6YGI - chains A and B of the 6 polymer chains in the assembly; structure by electron microscopy, 3.00 A resolution.

[Chain A (and B)]
Name: Capsid protein
Source organism: Hepatitis B virus duck/DHBV-16
Notes: chain B of this document is another copy of the same molecule, construct and numbering; everything in this record applies to it too
UniProt: P0C6J7 (CAPSD_DHBV1); numbering as in UniProt; present here: 1-77, 123-262
Sequence (222 residues; each row starts with the number of its first residue; note: 40 numbers in that range are skipped by the numbering (no residue carries them; nothing is unmodelled there)):
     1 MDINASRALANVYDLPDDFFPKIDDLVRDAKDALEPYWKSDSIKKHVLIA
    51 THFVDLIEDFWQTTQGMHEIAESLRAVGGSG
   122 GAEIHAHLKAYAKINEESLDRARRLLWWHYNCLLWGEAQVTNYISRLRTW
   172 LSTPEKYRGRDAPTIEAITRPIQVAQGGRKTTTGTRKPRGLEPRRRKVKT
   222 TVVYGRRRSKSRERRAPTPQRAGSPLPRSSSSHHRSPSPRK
Not modelled in the structure: 189-262 (chain B: 1-2, 194-262)
Differences from the reference sequence: linker (78-81, 122); engineered mutation Glu124 (Arg in P0C6J7)
UniProt features mapped onto this chain:
  - region: His254 to Pro260 (RNA binding)
  - motif: Arg215 to Arg233 (Bipartite nuclear localization signal)
  - modified residue (Phosphoserine): Ser232, Ser245

[Chain A / chain B interface]
Pairs across the interface (29; chain A residue first):
  Lys45(A) - Leu48(B)
  Leu48(A) - Leu48(B)  hydrophobic
  Ile49(A) - Leu48(B)  hydrophobic
  Ile49(A) - His52(B)
  His52(A) - His52(B)  hydrogen bond (side chain-backbone)
  His52(A) - Leu56(B)
  Leu56(A) - Phe60(B)  hydrophobic
  Asp59(A) - Ile135(B)
  Asp59(A) - Asn136(B)
  Asp59(A) - Ser139(B)
  Phe60(A) - Asn136(B)
  Phe60(A) - Ser139(B)
  Thr63(A) - Asn136(B)
  Gly66(A) - Tyr132(B)
  Met67(A) - Met67(B)  hydrophobic
  Ile70(A) - Ile125(B)  hydrophobic
  Ile70(A) - His128(B)
  Ser80(A) - Gly79(B)
  Ser80(A) - Ser80(B)
  Gly81(A) - Ser80(B)
  Ile125(A) - Ile70(B)  hydrophobic
  Ile125(A) - Leu74(B)  hydrophobic
  Leu129(A) - Ile70(B)  hydrophobic
  Tyr132(A) - Thr63(B)
  Tyr132(A) - Gly66(B)
  Asn136(A) - Phe60(B)
  Asn136(A) - Thr63(B)  hydrogen bond
  Ser139(A) - Asp59(B)
  Ser139(A) - Phe60(B)
Also at the interface, not in a pair above, chain A (23 interface residues in all): Ile43, Phe53, Asp55, Leu74, Ile135
Also at the interface, not in a pair above, chain B (25 interface residues in all): Ile43, Lys45, Ile49, Phe53, Gly81, Leu129, Arg142

[Overview]
23 residues of chain A face 25 of chain B across their interface, with 2 hydrogen bonds. Polar pairs include
His52(A)-His52(B) and Asn136(A)-Thr63(B).
Both chains are Capsid protein (Hepatitis B virus duck/DHBV-16). Entry 6YGI (Duck hepatitis B virus capsid
Mutant R124E_delta78-122) was determined by electron microscopy (same publication as 6YGH).
